Entry 6VZB (X-ray diffraction, 1.68 A resolution); this record covers chain A.

[Chain A]
Name: cytochrome P450 NasF5053
From: Streptomyces sp. NRRL F-5053
Notes: engineered mutation(s): S284A,V288A
Chain sequence (398 residues; row label = number of the first residue in the row):
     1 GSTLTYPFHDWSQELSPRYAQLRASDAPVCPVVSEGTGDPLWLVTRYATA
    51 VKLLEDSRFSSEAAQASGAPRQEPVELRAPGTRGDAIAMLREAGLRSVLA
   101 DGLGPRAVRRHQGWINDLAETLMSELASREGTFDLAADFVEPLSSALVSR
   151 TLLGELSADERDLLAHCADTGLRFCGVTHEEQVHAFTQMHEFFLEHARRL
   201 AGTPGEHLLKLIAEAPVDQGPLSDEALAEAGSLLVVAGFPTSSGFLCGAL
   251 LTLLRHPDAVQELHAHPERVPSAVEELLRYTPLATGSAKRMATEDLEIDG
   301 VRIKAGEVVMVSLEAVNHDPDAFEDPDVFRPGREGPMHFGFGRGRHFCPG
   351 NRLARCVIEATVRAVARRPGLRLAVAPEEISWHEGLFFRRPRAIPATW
Disordered / not traced: 1-2, 218-220
Ion coordination: heme Fe near Cys348 (its only coordinating residue here)
Residues lining bound ligands:
  - heme (HEM): Ser61, Gln65, Ile87, Arg91, Leu103, Leu147, Leu152, Leu233, Leu234, Ala237, Gly238, Thr241, Ser242, Phe245, Leu278, Leu283, Ala288, Arg290, Leu313, Phe339, Gly340, Phe341, Gly342, His346, Cys348, Pro349, Gly350, Ala354
  - Brevianamide F (QRP; (3S,8aS)-3-(1H-indol-3-ylmethyl)hexahydropyrrolo[1,2-a]pyrazine-1,4-dione), molecule 1: Ser61, Gln65, Leu77, Ile87, Leu172, Leu233, Val236, Ala237, Lys289, Phe388
  - Brevianamide F (QRP), molecule 2: Gln72, Glu73, Leu77, Phe174, Thr241, Leu283, Ala284, Thr285, Gly286, Ser287, Ala288, Lys289, Leu313, Phe387, Phe388

[Overview]
Bound to chain A: Brevianamide F and heme.
Chain A is cytochrome P450 NasF5053 (Streptomyces sp. NRRL F-5053); the structure, Crystal structure of
cytochrome P450 NasF5053 S284A-V288A mutant variant from Streptomyces sp. NRRL F-5053 in the ..., was
determined by X-ray diffraction (same publication as 6VXV, 6VZA and 6W0S).
